Entry 9ERE (electron microscopy, 2.82 A resolution); this record covers chains A and T of the 4 polymer chains in the assembly.

Chain A:
Protein: Schlafen family member 11
Source organism: Homo sapiens
Notes: EC 3.6.-.-
UniProtKB: Q7Z7L1 (SLN11_HUMAN); numbering as in UniProt (aligned over 1-901)
Chain sequence (929 residues; row label = number of the first residue in the row; numbers below 1 keep their minus sign (Met-27 is residue -27)):
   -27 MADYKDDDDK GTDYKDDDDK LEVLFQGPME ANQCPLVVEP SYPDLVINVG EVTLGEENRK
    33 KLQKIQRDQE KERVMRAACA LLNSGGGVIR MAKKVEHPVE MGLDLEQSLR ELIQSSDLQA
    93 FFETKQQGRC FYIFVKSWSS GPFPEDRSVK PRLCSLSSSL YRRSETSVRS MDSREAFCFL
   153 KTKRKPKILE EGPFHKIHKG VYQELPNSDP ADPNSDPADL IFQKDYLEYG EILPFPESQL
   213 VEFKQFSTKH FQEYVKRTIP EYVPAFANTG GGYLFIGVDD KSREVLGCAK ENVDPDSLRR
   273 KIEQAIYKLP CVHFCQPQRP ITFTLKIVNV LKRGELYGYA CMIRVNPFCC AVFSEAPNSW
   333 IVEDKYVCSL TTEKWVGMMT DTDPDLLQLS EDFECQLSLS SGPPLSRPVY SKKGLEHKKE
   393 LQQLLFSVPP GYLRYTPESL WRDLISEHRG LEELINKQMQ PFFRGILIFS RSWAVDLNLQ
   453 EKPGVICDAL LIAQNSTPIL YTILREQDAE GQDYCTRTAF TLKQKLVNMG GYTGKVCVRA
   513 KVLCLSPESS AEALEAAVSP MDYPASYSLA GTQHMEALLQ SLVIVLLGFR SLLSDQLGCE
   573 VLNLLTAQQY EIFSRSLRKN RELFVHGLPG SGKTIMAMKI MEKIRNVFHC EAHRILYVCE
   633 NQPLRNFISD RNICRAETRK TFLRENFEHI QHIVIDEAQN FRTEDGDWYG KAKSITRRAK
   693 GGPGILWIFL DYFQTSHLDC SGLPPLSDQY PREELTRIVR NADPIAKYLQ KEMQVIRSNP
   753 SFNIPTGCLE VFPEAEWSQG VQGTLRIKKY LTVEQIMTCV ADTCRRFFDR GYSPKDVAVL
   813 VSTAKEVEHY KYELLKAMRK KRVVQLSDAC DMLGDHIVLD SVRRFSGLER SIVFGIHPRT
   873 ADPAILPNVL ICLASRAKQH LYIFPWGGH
Unresolved in the structure: -27 to 6, 159-187, 354-380, 520-529, 900-901
Differences from the reference sequence: initiating methionine (-27); expression tag (-26 to 0)
Metal / ion sites: Mn2+: Glu209, Glu214, Phe215, Asp252; Zn2+: His285, Cys287, Cys321, Cys322
Swiss-Prot annotation at these positions:
  - active site: Lys216
  - binding site (Mg(2+)): Glu209, Glu214
  - binding site (Zn(2+)): His285, Cys287, Cys321, Cys322
  - binding site (ATP): Gly599 to Thr606
  - mutagenesis: Glu209 (E209A: Complete loss of endonuclease activity), Glu214 (E214A: Complete loss of endonuclease activity), Lys216 (K216A: Complete loss of endonuclease activity), Tyr234 (Y234A: No effect on endonuclease activity), Asp252 (D252A: Slight increase in endonuclease activity), Lys605 (K605M: Abolishes ATPase activity without affecting its role in DNA damage response; when associated with A-668), Asp668 (D668A: Abolishes ATPase activity without affecting its role in DNA damage response; when associated with M-605), Glu669 (E669Q: Abolishes ATPase activity, leading to abolish ability to inhibit DNA replication without affecting subcellular location), Ser753 (S753D: Complete loss of tRNA cleavage and ssDNA binding)
From the paper describing this entry:
  - Mn2+ coordination: Glu209, Glu214
  - binding site for the 76-nt RNA strand (chain T): Gln35, Ser219, Lys221, His222, Lys253
  - post-translational modification sites: Ser219, Thr230, Ser753 (citing earlier work)
  - mutagenesis - S753D: decreased binding to tRNA
  - mutagenesis - S219D, T230D: decreased binding to tRNA-Leu

Chain T:
Molecule: 76-nt RNA strand
Sequence (76 nucleotides; each row starts with the number of its first residue):
     1 ACCAGGAUGG CCGAGUGGUU AAGGCGUUGG ACUUAAGAUC CAAUGGACAU AUGUCCGCGU
    61 GGGUUCGAAC CCCACU
Unresolved in the structure: 1-2, 19-20, 26-41, 49-52
Metal / ion sites: Mg2+ site 1: C58, U60; Mg2+ site 2 near A69 (its only coordinating residue here)

Chain A / chain T interface:
Pairs across the interface (29):
  Gln35(A) - G45(T)  hydrogen bond to the base
  Lys36(A) - C56(T)  sugar contact
  Lys36(A) - G57(T)  sugar contact
  Lys36(A) - G61(T)  salt bridge to the phosphate
  Lys36(A) - G62(T)  salt bridge to the phosphate
  Ile37(A) - A47(T)  sugar contact
  Arg39(A) - U60(T)  hydrogen bond to the phosphate
  Arg39(A) - G61(T)  salt bridge to the phosphate
  Lys43(A) - G61(T)  phosphate contact
  Lys43(A) - G62(T)  salt bridge to the phosphate
  Leu75(A) - C75(T)  sugar contact
  Leu75(A) - U76(T)  sugar contact
  Arg141(A) - G63(T)  sugar contact
  Glu214(A) - U65(T)  phosphate contact
  Lys216(A) - U65(T)  salt bridge to the phosphate
  Lys216(A) - C66(T)  salt bridge to the phosphate
  Gln217(A) - C66(T)  hydrogen bond to the phosphate
  Phe218(A) - C66(T)  sugar contact
  Ser219(A) - C66(T)  sugar contact
  Lys221(A) - U54(T)  salt bridge to the phosphate
  Lys221(A) - C55(T)  salt bridge to the phosphate
  His222(A) - U54(T)  salt bridge to the phosphate
  Tyr226(A) - C66(T)  sugar contact
  Arg229(A) - C66(T)  phosphate contact
  Arg229(A) - G67(T)  salt bridge to the phosphate
  Tyr234(A) - U65(T)  phosphate contact
  Asp252(A) - U65(T)  phosphate contact
  Lys253(A) - G17(T)  hydrogen bond to the base
  Lys253(A) - G67(T)  base contact
Interface residues without a listed pair, chain A (25 interface residues in all): Glu28, Lys32, Asp40, Asp76, Phe215, Thr220
Interface residues without a listed pair, chain T (20 interface residues in all): G18, G46, G53, G59

In short:
Chain A and chain T form an interface of 25 and 20 residues respectively, with 4 hydrogen bonds and 10 salt
bridges. Polar contacts include Gln35(A)-G45(T), Lys253(A)-G17(T) and Arg39(A)-U60(T). From the paper: a
binding site for the 76-nt RNA strand (chain T) at Gln35(A), Ser219(A) and Lys221(A) among others; S219D and
T230D of chain A reduce binding to tRNA-Leu.
Here chain A is Schlafen family member 11 (Homo sapiens) and chain T is a 76-nt RNA strand. Entry 9ERE (SLFN11
dimer bound to tRNA-Leu-TAA) was determined by electron microscopy together with 9ERD, 9ERF, 9GMW and 9GMX
from the same study.
